PDB entry 2GAT | solution NMR | chains B and A of the 3 polymer chains in the assembly

[Chain B]
Molecule: 16-nt DNA strand
Sequence (16 nucleotides; row label = number of the first residue in the row):
   101 GTTGCAGATA AACATT

[Chain A]
Name: Erythroid transcription factor gata-1
Organism: Gallus gallus
Notes: fragment: c-terminal domain
UniProtKB: P17678 (GATA1_CHICK); residues 1-66 here correspond to UniProt positions 158-223 (UniProt number = residue number + 157)
Chain sequence (66 residues; each row starts with the number of its first residue):
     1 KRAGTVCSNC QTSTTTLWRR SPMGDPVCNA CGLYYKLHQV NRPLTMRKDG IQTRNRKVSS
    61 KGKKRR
Bound ions: Zn2+: Cys7, Cys10, Cys28, Cys31
UniProt features mapped onto this chain:
  - zinc finger: Cys7 to Cys31 (GATA-type 2)
  - modified residue (N6-acetyllysine): Lys1, Lys57, Lys61, Lys63

[Interface between chain B and chain A]
Pairs across the interface (12):
  DC105(B) with Lys1(A), phosphate contact; Arg2(A), phosphate contact
  DA106(B) with Leu17(A), base contact; Trp18(A), phosphate contact
  DG107(B) with Leu17(A), base contact; Arg19(A), base contact
  DA108(B) with Arg19(A), base contact
  DT109(B) with Lys57(A), base contact
  DA110(B) with Lys57(A), sugar contact
  DA111(B) with Lys57(A), sugar contact
  DA112(B) with Arg54(A), phosphate contact
  DC113(B) with Arg54(A), phosphate contact
Other interface residues (no listed pair), chain A (10 interface residues in all): Asn29, Lys36, Val58

[Summary]
9 residues of chain B and 10 residues of chain A are in contact. Cys7(A), Cys10(A), Cys28(A) and Cys31(A) form
the Zn2+ site.
Chain B is a 16-nt DNA strand and chain A is Erythroid transcription factor gata-1 (Gallus gallus); the
structure, Solution structure of the C-terminal domain of chicken gata-1 bound to DNA, NMR, regularized mean
structure, was determined by solution NMR together with 3GAT from the same study.
